PDB entry 7WK4 | electron microscopy, 3.69 A resolution | chains B and D of the 4 polymer chains in the assembly

Chain B (and D):
Protein: Spike glycoprotein
From: Severe acute respiratory syndrome coronavirus 2
Notes: chain D of this document is another copy of the same molecule, construct and numbering; everything in this record applies to it too
Reference sequence: P0DTC2 (SPIKE_SARS2); aligned to UniProt positions 1-1205 over residues 1-1205
Sequence (1258 residues; numbered 1 to 1261 plus 2 insertion-coded residues; 5 numbers in that range are skipped by the numbering (no residue carries them; nothing is unmodelled there); the number before each row is that of its first residue; a row labelled like 214A-214B holds insertion residues (214A, then the next letters in order)):
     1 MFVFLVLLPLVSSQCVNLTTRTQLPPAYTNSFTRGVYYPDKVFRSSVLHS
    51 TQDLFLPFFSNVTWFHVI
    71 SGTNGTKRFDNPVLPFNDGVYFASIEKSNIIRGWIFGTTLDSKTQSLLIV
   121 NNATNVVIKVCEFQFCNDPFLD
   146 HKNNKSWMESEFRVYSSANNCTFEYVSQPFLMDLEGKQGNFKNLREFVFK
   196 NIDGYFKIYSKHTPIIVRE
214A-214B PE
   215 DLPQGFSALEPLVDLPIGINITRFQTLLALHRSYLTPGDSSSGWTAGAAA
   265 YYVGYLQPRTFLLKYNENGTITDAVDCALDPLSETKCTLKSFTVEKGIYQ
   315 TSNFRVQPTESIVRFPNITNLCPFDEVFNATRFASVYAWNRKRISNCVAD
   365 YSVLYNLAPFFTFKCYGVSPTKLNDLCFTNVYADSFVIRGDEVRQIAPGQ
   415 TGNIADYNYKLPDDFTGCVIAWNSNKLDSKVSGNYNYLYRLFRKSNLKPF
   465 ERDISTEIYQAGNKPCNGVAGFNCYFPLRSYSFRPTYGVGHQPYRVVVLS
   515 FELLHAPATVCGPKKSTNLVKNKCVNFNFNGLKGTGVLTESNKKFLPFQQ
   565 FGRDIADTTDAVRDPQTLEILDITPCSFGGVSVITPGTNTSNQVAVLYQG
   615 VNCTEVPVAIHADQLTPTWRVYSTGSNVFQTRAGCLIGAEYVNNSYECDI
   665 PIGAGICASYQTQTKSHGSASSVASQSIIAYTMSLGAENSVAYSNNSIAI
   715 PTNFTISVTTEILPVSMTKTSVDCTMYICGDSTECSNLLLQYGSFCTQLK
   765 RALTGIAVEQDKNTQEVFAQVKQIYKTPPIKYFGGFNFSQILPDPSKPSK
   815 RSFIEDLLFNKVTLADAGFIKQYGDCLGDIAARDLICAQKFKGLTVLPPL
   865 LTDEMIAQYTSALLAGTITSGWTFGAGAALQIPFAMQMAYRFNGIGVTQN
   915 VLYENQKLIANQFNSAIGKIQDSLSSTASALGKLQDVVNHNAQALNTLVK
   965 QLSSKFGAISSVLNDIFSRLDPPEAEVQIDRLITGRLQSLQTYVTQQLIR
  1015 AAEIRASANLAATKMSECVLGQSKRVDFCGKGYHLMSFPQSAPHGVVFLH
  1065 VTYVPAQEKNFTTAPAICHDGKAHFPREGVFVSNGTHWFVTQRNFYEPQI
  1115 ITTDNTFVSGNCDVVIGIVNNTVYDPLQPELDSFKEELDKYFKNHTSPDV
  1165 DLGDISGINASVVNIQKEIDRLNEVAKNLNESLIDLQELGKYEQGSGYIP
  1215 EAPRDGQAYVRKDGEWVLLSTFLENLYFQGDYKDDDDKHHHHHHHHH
Disordered / not traced: 1-13, 71-76, 146-152, 211-214, 214A-214B, 247-253, 622-640, 677-688, 828-853, 1148-1261 (chain D: 1-13, 71-76, 146-152, 211-214, 214A-214B, 247-253, 621-630, 677-688, 828-853, 1148-1261)
Construct notes: variant Val67 (Ala in P0DTC2), Ile95 (Thr in P0DTC2), Asp142 (Gly in P0DTC2), Ile211 (Leu212 in P0DTC2), Asp339 (Gly in P0DTC2), Leu371 (Ser in P0DTC2), Pro373 (Ser in P0DTC2), Phe375 (Ser in P0DTC2), Asn417 (Lys in P0DTC2), Lys440 (Asn in P0DTC2), Ser446 (Gly in P0DTC2), Asn477 (Ser in P0DTC2), Lys478 (Thr in P0DTC2), Ala484 (Glu in P0DTC2), Arg493 (Gln in P0DTC2), Ser496 (Gly in P0DTC2), Arg498 (Gln in P0DTC2), Tyr501 (Asn in P0DTC2), His505 (Tyr in P0DTC2), Lys547 (Thr in P0DTC2), Gly614 (Asp in P0DTC2), Tyr655 (His in P0DTC2), Lys679 (Asn in P0DTC2), His681 (Pro in P0DTC2), Lys764 (Asn in P0DTC2), Tyr796 (Asp in P0DTC2), Lys856 (Asn in P0DTC2), His954 (Gln in P0DTC2), Lys969 (Asn in P0DTC2), Phe981 (Leu in P0DTC2); insertion (214, 214A-214B); engineered mutation Gly682 (Arg in P0DTC2), Ser683 (Arg in P0DTC2), Ser685 (Arg in P0DTC2), Pro986 (Lys in P0DTC2), Pro987 (Val in P0DTC2); expression tag (1206-1261)
Curated features (UniProtKB/Swiss-Prot):
  - region: Asn280 to Cys301 (Putative superantigen), Arg403 to Asp405 (Integrin-binding motif), Asn448 to Phe456 (Immunodominant HLA epitope recognized by the CD8+), Ser816 to Tyr837 (Fusion peptide 1), Lys835 to Phe855 (Fusion peptide 2), Asp1163 to Glu1202 (Heptad repeat 2)
  - site: Arg815, Ser816 (Cleavage)
  - glycosylation: Asn17 (N-linked (GlcNAc...) (complex) asparagine), Asn61 (N-linked (GlcNAc...) (hybrid) asparagine), Asn74 (N-linked (GlcNAc...) (complex) asparagine), Asn122 (N-linked (GlcNAc...) (hybrid) asparagine), Asn149 (N-linked (GlcNAc...) (complex) asparagine), Asn165 (N-linked (GlcNAc...) (complex) asparagine), Asn234 (N-linked (GlcNAc...) (high mannose) asparagine), Asn282 (N-linked (GlcNAc...) (complex) asparagine), Thr323 (O-linked (GalNAc) threonine), Ser325 (O-linked (HexNAc...) serine), Asn331 (N-linked (GlcNAc...) (complex) asparagine), Asn343 (N-linked (GlcNAc...) (complex) asparagine), Asn603 (N-linked (GlcNAc...) (hybrid) asparagine), Asn616 (N-linked (GlcNAc...) (complex) asparagine), Asn657 (N-linked (GlcNAc...) (complex) asparagine), Thr676 (O-linked (GlcNAc...) threonine), Thr678 (O-linked (GlcNAc...) threonine), Asn709 (N-linked (GlcNAc...) (high mannose) asparagine), Asn717 (N-linked (GlcNAc...) (hybrid) asparagine), Asn801 (N-linked (GlcNAc...) (hybrid) asparagine) and 6 more in UniProt
Cystine bridges: Cys131-Cys166, Cys291-Cys301, Cys336-Cys361, Cys379-Cys432, Cys391-Cys525, Cys480-Cys488, Cys538-Cys590, Cys617-Cys649, Cys662-Cys671, Cys738-Cys760, Cys743-Cys749, Cys1032-Cys1043, Cys1082-Cys1126

Chain B / chain D interface:
Contacting residue pairs (114):
  Gln314(B) - Lys764(D)
  Gln314(B) - Thr768(D)  hydrogen bond
  Asn317(B) - Asp737(D)  hydrogen bond
  Asn317(B) - Thr739(D)  hydrogen bond
  Arg319(B) - Met740(D)
  Arg319(B) - Asp745(D)  salt bridge
  Arg357(B) - Thr167(D)
  Arg357(B) - Glu169(D)  salt bridge
  Pro521(B) - Tyr200(D)
  Lys558(B) - Phe43(D)
  Lys558(B) - Asn282(D)
  Leu560(B) - Lys41(D)
  Phe562(B) - Lys41(D)
  Gln563(B) - Lys41(D)
  Phe565(B) - Val42(D)
  Phe565(B) - Phe43(D)  hydrogen bond (backbone-backbone)
  Gly566(B) - Phe43(D)
  Arg567(B) - Phe43(D)  hydrogen bond (backbone-backbone)
  Arg567(B) - Arg44(D)
  Ile569(B) - Ser45(D)
  Ile569(B) - Ser46(D)
  Ile569(B) - Val47(D)  hydrophobic
  Ala570(B) - Val963(D)
  Asp571(B) - Ser967(D)
  Phe592(B) - Phe855(D)
  Arg646(B) - Pro862(D)
  Ala647(B) - Pro862(D)  hydrophobic
  Pro665(B) - Leu864(D)  hydrophobic
  Gly667(B) - Pro863(D)
  Gly667(B) - Leu864(D)
  Ala668(B) - Pro863(D)  hydrogen bond (backbone-backbone)
  Ala668(B) - Leu864(D)
  Ala668(B) - Thr866(D)
  Gly669(B) - Leu864(D)  hydrogen bond (backbone-backbone)
  Gly669(B) - Met869(D)
  Met697(B) - Leu864(D)  hydrophobic
  Met697(B) - Met869(D)  hydrophobic
  Leu699(B) - Lys786(D)
  Leu699(B) - Ile788(D)
  Leu699(B) - Gln872(D)
  Leu699(B) - Tyr873(D)  hydrophobic
  Gly700(B) - Lys786(D)
  Ala701(B) - Lys786(D)
  Ala701(B) - Gln787(D)
  Ala701(B) - Ile788(D)  hydrogen bond (backbone-backbone)
  Glu702(B) - Lys790(D)  salt bridge
  Asn703(B) - Gln787(D)
  Asn703(B) - Ile788(D)  hydrogen bond (backbone-backbone)
  Asn703(B) - Tyr789(D)
  Ser704(B) - Lys790(D)
  Val705(B) - Tyr789(D)  hydrophobic
  Val705(B) - Thr883(D)
  Val705(B) - Leu894(D)
  Ala706(B) - Gln895(D)
  Tyr707(B) - Pro792(D)  hydrophobic
  Tyr707(B) - Tyr796(D)
  Tyr707(B) - Phe797(D)  hydrophobic
  Tyr707(B) - Pro897(D)  hydrophobic
  Ser708(B) - Gln895(D)
  Ser708(B) - Pro897(D)
  Ser711(B) - Gln895(D)  hydrogen bond
  Ser711(B) - Pro897(D)
  Ile712(B) - Gln895(D)  hydrogen bond (backbone-side chain)
  Ile712(B) - Ile896(D)  hydrophobic
  Ala713(B) - Leu894(D)
  Ala713(B) - Gln895(D)  hydrogen bond (backbone-backbone)
  Pro715(B) - Leu894(D)
  Thr961(B) - Gln762(D)
  Gln965(B) - Tyr756(D)
  Gln965(B) - Ser758(D)
  Gln965(B) - Phe759(D)
  Ser968(B) - Gln755(D)
  Ser968(B) - Tyr756(D)
  Ser968(B) - Gly757(D)
  Lys969(B) - Gln755(D)  hydrogen bond (backbone-backbone)
  Phe970(B) - Gln755(D)  hydrogen bond (backbone-backbone)
  Gly971(B) - Gln755(D)
  Pro986(B) - Asp427(D)
  Arg995(B) - Asp994(D)  salt bridge
  Gln1002(B) - Phe759(D)
  Gln1002(B) - Gln1005(D)
  Thr1006(B) - Phe759(D)
  Thr1006(B) - Gln1005(D)
  Gln1010(B) - Leu1012(D)
  Ile1013(B) - Leu1012(D)  hydrophobic
  Ile1013(B) - Ile1013(D)  hydrophobic
  Glu1017(B) - Ala1016(D)
  Arg1039(B) - Thr1027(D)
  Arg1039(B) - Glu1031(D)
  Arg1039(B) - Arg1039(D)
  Val1040(B) - Ser1030(D)
  Val1040(B) - Glu1031(D)
  Asp1041(B) - Gln784(D)  hydrogen bond
  Asp1041(B) - Ser1030(D)
  Gly1046(B) - Ala890(D)
  Tyr1047(B) - Trp886(D)  hydrogen bond
  Glu1072(B) - Ala892(D)
  Thr1077(B) - Met900(D)
  Pro1079(B) - Met900(D)  hydrophobic
  Pro1079(B) - Tyr917(D)
  Phe1089(B) - Gln913(D)
  Phe1089(B) - Asn914(D)
  Phe1089(B) - Tyr917(D)  hydrophobic
  Pro1090(B) - Gln913(D)
  Val1094(B) - Met900(D)  hydrophobic
  Arg1107(B) - Trp886(D)
  Arg1107(B) - Tyr904(D)
  Ser1123(B) - Asn914(D)  hydrogen bond
  Val1128(B) - Tyr917(D)
  Val1128(B) - Glu918(D)
  Ile1130(B) - Gln920(D)
  Leu1141(B) - Leu1141(D)  hydrophobic
  Leu1141(B) - Glu1144(D)
  Gln1142(B) - Glu1144(D)  hydrogen bond
Other interface residues (no listed pair), chain B (82 interface residues in all): Asn360, Tyr396, Thr549, Thr572, Ile666, Ile670, Lys947, Gln957, Ala972, Lys1038, Lys1045, Val1068, Pro1069, Ala1070, Gly1124
Other interface residues (no listed pair), chain D (87 interface residues in all): Pro225, Pro230, Arg765, Glu773, Lys776, Lys854, Lys856, Gly857, Gly889, Phe898, Ala899, Lys921, Leu1001, Ala1015, Arg1019, Leu1034, Gly1035, Lys1038

In short:
Chain B and chain D form an interface of 82 and 87 residues respectively, with 18 hydrogen bonds and 4 salt
bridges. Among the polar pairs are Arg319(B)-Asp745(D), Arg357(B)-Glu169(D) and Glu702(B)-Lys790(D).
Both chains are Spike glycoprotein (Severe acute respiratory syndrome coronavirus 2). Entry 7WK4 (Cryo-EM
structure of SARS-CoV-2 Omicron spike protein with ACE2, C1 state) was determined by electron microscopy
together with 7WK6, 7WK8, 7WK9, 7WKA, 7WVP and 7WVQ from the same study.
